4WAL - chains A and B; structure by X-ray diffraction, 2.20 A resolution.

== Chain A ==
Name: Branchpoint-bridging protein
Source organism: Saccharomyces cerevisiae
UniProt: Q12186 (BBP_YEAST); residues 144-271 here = UniProt positions 144-271
Sequence (129 residues; each row starts with the number of its first residue):
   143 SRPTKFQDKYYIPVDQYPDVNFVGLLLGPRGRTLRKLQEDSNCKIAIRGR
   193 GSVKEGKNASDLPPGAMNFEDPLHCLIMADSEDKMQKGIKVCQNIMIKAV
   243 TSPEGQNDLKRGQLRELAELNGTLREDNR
Unresolved in the structure: 143-144
Modified residues: Mse209 (selenomethionine; parent Met); Mse220, Mse227, Mse238 (selenomethionine)
Sequence notes: expression tag (143); engineered mutation Mse220 (Ile in Q12186), Mse227 (Ile in Q12186), Mse238 (Val in Q12186)

== Chain B ==
Molecule: 11-nt RNA strand
Sequence (11 nucleotides; row label = number of the first residue in the row; numbering starts at 0):
     0 UAUACUAACAA
Unresolved in the structure: 0, 10

== Chain A / chain B interface ==
Contacting residue pairs (50):
  Asn163(A) - U5(B)  base contact
  Asn163(A) - A6(B)  base contact
  Val165(A) - A6(B)  base contact
  Gly166(A) - U5(B)  hydrogen bond to the base
  Leu167(A) - U5(B)  base contact
  Leu169(A) - A6(B)  sugar contact
  Leu169(A) - A7(B)  base contact
  Gly170(A) - U5(B)  hydrogen bond to the sugar
  Gly170(A) - A6(B)  sugar contact
  Pro171(A) - U5(B)  base contact
  Pro171(A) - A6(B)  phosphate contact
  Arg172(A) - A6(B)  hydrogen bond to the phosphate
  Arg172(A) - A7(B)  sugar contact
  Gly173(A) - A6(B)  sugar contact
  Gly173(A) - A7(B)  sugar contact
  Leu176(A) - A7(B)  base contact
  Arg177(A) - A7(B)  hydrogen bond to the sugar
  Lys186(A) - C8(B)  phosphate contact
  Lys186(A) - A9(B)  phosphate contact
  Ile187(A) - A7(B)  base contact
  Ala188(A) - A7(B)  base contact
  Ala188(A) - C8(B)  base contact
  Ile189(A) - A7(B)  hydrogen bond to the base
  Arg190(A) - A7(B)  base contact
  Arg190(A) - C8(B)  hydrogen bond to the base
  Ser194(A) - A6(B)  base contact
  Lys196(A) - A6(B)  base contact
  Lys199(A) - A7(B)  salt bridge to the phosphate
  Leu204(A) - C8(B)  base contact
  Pro205(A) - C8(B)  sugar contact
  Gly247(A) - U2(B)  base contact
  Gln248(A) - U2(B)  hydrogen bond to the base
  Asn249(A) - U2(B)  hydrogen bond to the base
  Lys252(A) - U2(B)  base contact
  Lys252(A) - C4(B)  hydrogen bond to the base
  Lys252(A) - U5(B)  base contact
  Arg253(A) - A1(B)  phosphate contact
  Arg253(A) - U2(B)  phosphate contact
  Gln255(A) - U5(B)  hydrogen bond to the base
  Leu256(A) - U2(B)  sugar contact
  Leu256(A) - A3(B)  hydrogen bond to the sugar
  Leu256(A) - C4(B)  sugar contact
  Leu256(A) - U5(B)  base contact
  Arg257(A) - A3(B)  base contact
  Leu259(A) - C4(B)  sugar contact
  Leu259(A) - U5(B)  sugar contact
  Ala260(A) - A3(B)  base contact
  Thr265(A) - A3(B)  base contact
  Leu266(A) - A3(B)  base contact
  Arg267(A) - A3(B)  salt bridge to the phosphate

== Overview ==
34 residues of chain A and 9 residues of chain B are in contact, with 11 hydrogen bonds and 2 salt bridges.
Polar contacts include Gly166(A)-U5(B), Ile189(A)-A7(B) and Arg190(A)-C8(B).
Here chain A is Branchpoint-bridging protein (Saccharomyces cerevisiae) and chain B is an 11-nt RNA strand.
Entry 4WAL (Crystal structure of selenomethionine Msl5 protein in complex with RNA at 2.2 A) was determined by
X-ray diffraction, deposited together with 4WAN.
